PDB entry 8HGG | electron microscopy, 3.64 A resolution | chains A and D of the 4 polymer chains in the assembly

== Chain A ==
Name: Bone marrow proteoglycan
Source organism: Homo sapiens
Reference sequence: P13727 (PRG2_HUMAN); residue numbers follow UniProt; this construct covers 1-222
Sequence (222 residues; each row starts with the number of its first residue):
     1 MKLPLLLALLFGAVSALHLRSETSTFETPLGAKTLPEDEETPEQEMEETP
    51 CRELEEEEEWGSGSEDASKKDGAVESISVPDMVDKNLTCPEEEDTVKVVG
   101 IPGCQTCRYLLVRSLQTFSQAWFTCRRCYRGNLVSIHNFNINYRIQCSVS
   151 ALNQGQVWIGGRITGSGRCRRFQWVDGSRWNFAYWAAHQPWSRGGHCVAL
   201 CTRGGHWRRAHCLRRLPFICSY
Not modelled in the structure: 1-87
UniProt features mapped onto this chain:
  - glycosylation: Thr23 (O-linked (GalNAc...) threonine), Ser24 (O-linked (GalNAc...) serine), Thr25 (O-linked (GalNAc...) threonine), Thr34 (O-linked (GalNAc...) threonine), Ser62 (O-linked (Xyl...) (chondroitin sulfate) serine), Asn86 (N-linked (GlcNAc...) asparagine)
  - natural variant: Arg179 (R179C: In a colorectal cancer sample)
Disulfide bonds: Cys89-Cys128, Cys104-Cys107, Cys125-Cys220, Cys197-Cys212

== Chain D ==
Name: Pappalysin-1
Source organism: Homo sapiens
Reference sequence: Q13219 (PAPP1_HUMAN); residues -79 to 1547 here correspond to UniProt positions 1-1627 (UniProt number = residue number + 80)
Sequence (1627 residues; numbered -79 to 1547; the number before each row is that of its first residue; numbers below 1 keep their minus sign (Met-79 is residue -79)):
   -79 MRLWSWVLHLGLLSAALGCGLAERPRRARRDPRAGRPPRPAAGPATCATR
   -29 AARGRRASPPPPPPPGGAWEAVRVPRRRQQREARGATEEPSPPSRALYFS
    21 GRGEQLRLRADLELPRDAFTLQVWLRAEGGQRSPAVITGLYDKCSYISRD
    71 RGWVVGIHTISDQDNKDPRYFFSLKTDRARQVTTINAHRSYLPGQWVYLA
   121 ATYDGQFMKLYVNGAQVATSGEQVGGIFSPLTQKCKVLMLGGSALNHNYR
   171 GYIEHFSLWKVARTQREILSDMETHGAHTALPQLLLQENWDNVKHAWSPM
   221 KDGSSPKVEFSNAHGFLLDTSLEPPLCGQTLCDNTEVIASYNQLSSFRQP
   271 KVVRYRVVNLYEDDHKNPTVTREQVDFQHHQLAEAFKQYNISWELDVLEV
   321 SNSSLRRRLILANCDISKIGDENCDPECNHTLTGHDGGDCRHLRHPAFVK
   371 KQHNGVCDMDCNYERFNFDGGECCDPEITNVTQTCFDPDSPHRAYLDVNE
   421 LKNILKLDGSTHLNIFFAKSSEEELAGVATWPWDKEALMHLGGIVLNPSF
   471 YGMPGHTHTMIHEIGHSLGLYHVFRGISEIQSCSDPCMETEPSFETGDLC
   521 NDTNPAPKHKSCGDPGPGNDTCGFHSFFNTPYNNFMSYADDDCTDSFTPN
   571 QVARMHCYLDLVYQGWQPSRKPAPVALAPQVLGHTTDSVTLEWFPPIDGH
   621 FFERELGSACHLCLEGRILVQYASNASSPMPCSPSGHWSPREAEGHPDVE
   671 QPCKSSVRTWSPNSAVNPHTVPPACPEPQGCYLELEFLYPLVPESLTIWV
   721 TFVSTDWDSSGAVNDIKLLAVSGKNISLGPQNVFCDVPLTIRLWDVGEEV
   771 YGIQIYTLDEHLEIDAAMLTSTADTPLCLQCKPLKYKVVRDPPLQMDVAS
   821 ILHLNRKFVDMDLNLGSVYQYWVITISGTEESEPSPAVTYIHGSGYCGDG
   871 IIQKDQGEQCDDMNKINGDGCSLFCRQEVSFNCIDEPSRCYFHDGDGVCE
   921 EFEQKTSIKDCGVYTPQGFLDQWASNASVSHQDQQCPGWVIIGQPAASQV
   971 CRTKVIDLSEGISQHAWYPCTISYPYSQLAQTTFWLRAYFSQPMVAAAVI
  1021 VHLVTDGTYYGDQKQETISVQLLDTKDQSHDLGLHVLSCRNNPLIIPVVH
  1071 DLSQPFYHSQAVRVSFSSPLVAISGVALRSFDNFDPVTLSSCQRGETYSP
  1121 AEQSCVHFACEKTDCPELAVENASLNCSSSDRYHGAQCTVSCRTGYVLQI
  1171 RRDDELIKSQTGPSVTVTCTEGKWNKQVACEPVDCSIPDHHQVYAASFSC
  1221 PEGTTFGSQCSFQCRHPAQLKGNNSLLTCMEDGLWSFPEALCELMCLAPP
  1271 PVPNADLQTARCRENKHKVGSFCKYKCKPGYHVPGSSRKSKKRAFKTQCT
  1321 QDGSWQEGACVPVTCDPPPPKFHGLYQCTNGFQFNSECRIKCEDSDASQG
  1371 LGSNVIHCRKDGTWNGSFHVCQEMQGQCSVPNELNSNLKLQCPDGYAIGS
  1421 ECATSCLDHNSESIILPMNVTVRDIPHWLNPTRVERVVCTAGLKWYPHPA
  1471 LIHCVKGCEPFMGDNYCDAINNRAFCNYDGGDCCTSTVKTKKVTPFPMSC
  1521 DLQGDCACRDPQAQEHSRKDLRGYSHG
Not modelled in the structure: -79 to 12, 1112-1134, 1363-1370, 1391-1399, 1537-1547
UniProt features mapped onto this chain:
  - active site: Glu483
  - binding site (Zn(2+)): His482, His486, His492
  - glycosylation (N-linked (GlcNAc...) asparagine): Asn310, Asn322, Asn349, Asn400, Asn521, Asn539, Asn645, Asn745, Asn946, Asn1142, Asn1146, Asn1243, Asn1385, Asn1439
Disulfide bonds: Cys64-Cys155, Cys247-Cys507, Cys252-Cys577, Cys334-Cys348, Cys344-Cys360, Cys377-Cys393, Cys394-Cys405, Cys503-Cys542, Cys532-Cys563, Cys630-Cys801, Cys633-Cys798, Cys673-Cys755, Cys695-Cys701, Cys867-Cys895, Cys880-Cys891, Cys903-Cys910, Cys919-Cys931, Cys956-Cys990, Cys971-Cys1059, Cys1135-Cys1189, Cys1147-Cys1158, Cys1162-Cys1200, Cys1205-Cys1249, Cys1220-Cys1230, Cys1234-Cys1262, Cys1266-Cys1319, Cys1282-Cys1293, Cys1297-Cys1330, Cys1335-Cys1378, Cys1348-Cys1358, Cys1412-Cys1422, Cys1426-Cys1474, Cys1478-Cys1496, Cys1487-Cys1503, Cys1504-Cys1528, Cys1520-Cys1526
Bound ions: Zn2+: His482, His486, His492
Reported in the primary citation:
  - mutagenesis - C1130S: unchanged catalytic activity on IGFBP4/IGF-2
  - mutagenesis - C1130S: abolished binding to homodimer
  - catalytic residues: Glu483 (citing earlier work)

== How chain A and chain D interact ==
Pairs across the interface - 57 pairs, chain A then chain D:
  Gly103(A) - Asn343(D)
  Cys104(A) - Glu342(D)
  Cys104(A) - Arg364(D)
  Gln105(A) - His362(D)
  Thr106(A) - His362(D)
  Thr106(A) - Arg364(D)
  Thr106(A) - Pro366(D)
  Cys107(A) - Pro366(D)  hydrophobic
  His137(A) - Asp341(D)
  His137(A) - Glu342(D)
  His137(A) - Arg385(D)
  Asn138(A) - Asp341(D)
  Asn138(A) - Glu342(D)
  Asn138(A) - Asn343(D)
  Asn140(A) - Asn343(D)
  Tyr143(A) - Tyr994(D)
  Arg144(A) - Leu999(D)
  Gln146(A) - Pro995(D)
  Cys147(A) - Pro995(D)
  Cys147(A) - Leu999(D)
  Ser148(A) - Leu999(D)
  Ser150(A) - Pro995(D)
  Ser150(A) - Tyr996(D)  hydrogen bond (side chain-backbone)
  Ala151(A) - Tyr996(D)  hydrophobic
  Ile163(A) - Val691(D)  hydrophobic
  Cys169(A) - Cys652(D)  disulfide
  Cys169(A) - Thr690(D)  hydrogen bond
  Arg170(A) - Thr690(D)  hydrogen bond (backbone-side chain)
  Arg170(A) - Val691(D)  hydrogen bond (backbone-backbone)
  Arg171(A) - His689(D)  hydrogen bond
  Phe172(A) - Pro688(D)
  Phe172(A) - His689(D)  hydrogen bond (backbone-backbone)
  Phe172(A) - Thr690(D)
  Phe172(A) - Val691(D)  hydrophobic
  Asp176(A) - Phe368(D)
  Gly177(A) - Phe368(D)
  Ser178(A) - Phe368(D)
  Arg179(A) - Gly340(D)
  Arg179(A) - Glu384(D)  salt bridge
  Arg179(A) - Pro408(D)
  Arg179(A) - Asp409(D)  salt bridge
  Trp180(A) - Pro688(D)  hydrogen bond (side chain-backbone)
  Trp180(A) - His689(D)
  Asn181(A) - Gly340(D)
  Asn181(A) - Asp341(D)  hydrogen bond
  Asn181(A) - Pro688(D)
  Tyr184(A) - Tyr1030(D)
  His188(A) - Ser724(D)
  His188(A) - Asp779(D)  salt bridge
  His188(A) - His781(D)  hydrogen bond (backbone-side chain)
  Pro190(A) - Val691(D)
  Pro190(A) - Pro692(D)
  Trp191(A) - Asn683(D)
  Trp191(A) - Pro692(D)
  Trp191(A) - Ala694(D)
  Trp191(A) - Glu780(D)  hydrogen bond
  Trp191(A) - His781(D)
Also at the interface, not in a pair above, chain A (35 interface residues in all): Pro102, Arg168, Ala183, Ala187, Arg209
Also at the interface, not in a pair above, chain D (35 interface residues in all): Ser337, Lys370, Pro693, Ser993, Gln998, Tyr1029
Disulfides between the chains: Cys169(A)-Cys652(D)

== Overview ==
The chain A/chain D interface involves 35 residues from each chain, with 1 disulfide bond, 10 hydrogen bonds
and 3 salt bridges. Polar pairs include Arg179(A)-Glu384(D), Arg179(A)-Asp409(D) and His188(A)-Asp779(D). From
UniProt: active-site residue Glu483(D) and 3 Zn2+-binding residues on chain D. The paper reports the catalytic
residue Glu483(D); C1130S of chain D abolishes binding to homodimer.
Here chain A is Bone marrow proteoglycan and chain D is Pappalysin-1, both from Homo sapiens. Entry 8HGG
(Structure of 2:2 PAPP-A.ProMBP complex) was determined by electron microscopy together with 7Y5N, 7Y5Q and
8HGH from the same study.
